Entry 1W7L (X-ray diffraction, 2.00 A resolution); this record covers chain A.

[Chain A]
Molecule: Kynurenine--oxoglutarate transaminase I
From: Homo sapiens
Notes: EC 4.4.1.13
UniProtKB: Q16773 (KAT1_HUMAN); residue numbers follow UniProt; this construct covers 1-422
Chain sequence (422 residues; numbered 1 to 422; the number before each row is that of its first residue):
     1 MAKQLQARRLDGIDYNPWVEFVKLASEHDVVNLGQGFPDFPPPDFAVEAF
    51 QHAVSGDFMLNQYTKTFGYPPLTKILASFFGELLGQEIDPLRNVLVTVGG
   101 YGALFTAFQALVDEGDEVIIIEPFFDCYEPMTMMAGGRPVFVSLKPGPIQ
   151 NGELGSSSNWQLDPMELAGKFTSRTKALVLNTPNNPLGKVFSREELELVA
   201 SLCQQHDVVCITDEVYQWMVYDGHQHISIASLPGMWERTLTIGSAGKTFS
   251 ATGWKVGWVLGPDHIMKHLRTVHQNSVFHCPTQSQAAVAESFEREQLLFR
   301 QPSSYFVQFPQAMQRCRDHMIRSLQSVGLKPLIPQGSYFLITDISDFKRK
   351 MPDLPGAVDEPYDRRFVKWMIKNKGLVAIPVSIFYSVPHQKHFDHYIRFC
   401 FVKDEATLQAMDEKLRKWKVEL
Unresolved in the structure: 1-3, 149-151, 422
Covalently attached groups: pyridoxal phosphate (PLP) linked to Lys247
Construct notes: conflict Leu332 (Ile in Q16773)
Small-molecule neighbours: pyridoxal phosphate (PLP): Tyr63, Val98, Gly99, Gly100, Tyr101, Leu104, Phe125, Tyr128, Asn181, Asn185, Asp213, Val215, Tyr216, Ser244, Lys255, Val256
Swiss-Prot annotation at these positions:
  - binding site (substrate): Gly36, Asn185, Arg398
  - modified residue: Lys247 (N6-(pyridoxal phosphate)lysine)
Reported in the primary citation:
  - self-association interface (contacts with another copy of this molecule); pairs are residue here / residue on that copy: Arg8-Asp113 (salt bridge), Arg8-Glu114
  - binding site for pyridoxal phosphate: Tyr63, Gly100, Tyr101, Phe125, Tyr128, Asn181, Asn185, Val215, Tyr216, Ser244, Lys247
  - catalytic residues: Lys247
  - specificity-determining residues: Trp18 (proposed by the authors, not directly observed)

[Summary]
Pyridoxal phosphate is covalently linked to Lys247. Curated annotation (UniProt) lists 3 substrate-binding
residues. From the paper: the catalytic residue Lys247; a binding site for pyridoxal phosphate at Tyr63,
Gly100 and Tyr101 among others.
Chain A is Kynurenine--oxoglutarate transaminase I (Homo sapiens); the structure, Crystal structure of human
kynurenine aminotransferase I, was determined by X-ray diffraction (same publication as 1W7M and 1W7N).
